Entry 3UTA (X-ray diffraction, 2.07 A resolution); this record covers chains E and J of the 10 polymer chains in the assembly.

Chain E:
Molecule: Histone H3.2
Source organism: Xenopus laevis
UniProtKB: P84233 (H32_XENLA); residues 1-135 here correspond to UniProt positions 2-136 (UniProt number = residue number + 1)
Chain sequence (135 residues; row label = number of the first residue in the row):
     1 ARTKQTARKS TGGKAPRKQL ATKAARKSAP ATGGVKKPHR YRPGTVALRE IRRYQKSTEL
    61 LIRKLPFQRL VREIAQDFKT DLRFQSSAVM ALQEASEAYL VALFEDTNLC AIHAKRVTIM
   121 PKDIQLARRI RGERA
Not modelled in the structure: 1-37, 135
Metal / ion sites: Mn2+ near Asp77 (its only coordinating residue here)
UniProt features mapped onto this chain:
  - modified residue: Arg2 (Asymmetric dimethylarginine), Thr3 (Phosphothreonine), Lys4 (Allysine), Gln5 (5-glutamyl dopamine), Thr6 (Phosphothreonine), Arg8 (Citrulline), Lys9 (N6,N6,N6-trimethyllysine), Ser10 (ADP-ribosylserine), Thr11 (Phosphothreonine), Lys14 (N6-(2-hydroxyisobutyryl)lysine), Arg17 (Asymmetric dimethylarginine), Lys18 (N6-(2-hydroxyisobutyryl)lysine), Lys23 (N6-(2-hydroxyisobutyryl)lysine), Arg26 (Citrulline), Lys27 (N6,N6,N6-trimethyllysine), Ser28 (ADP-ribosylserine), Lys36 (N6,N6,N6-trimethyllysine), Lys37 (N6-methyllysine), Tyr41 (Phosphotyrosine), Lys56 (N6,N6,N6-trimethyllysine) and 8 more in UniProt
  - lipidation: Cys110 (S-palmitoyl cysteine)

Chain J:
Molecule: 145-nt DNA strand
Sequence (145 nucleotides; each row starts with the number of its first residue; numbers below 1 keep their minus sign (DA-72 is residue -72)):
   -72 ATCAATATCC ACCTGCAGAT ACTACCAAAA GTGTATTTGG AAACTGCTCC ATCAATTTAA
   -12 ATGTTCAGCT GATTCAGCTG AACATTTAAA TTGATGGAGC AGTTTCCAAA TACACTTTTG
    48 GTAGTATCTG CAGGTGGATA TTGAT
Metal / ion sites: Mn2+ site 1 near DG-55 (its only coordinating residue here); Mn2+ site 2 near DG7 (its only coordinating residue here); Mn2+ site 3 near DG26 (its only coordinating residue here); Mn2+ site 4 near DG47 (its only coordinating residue here); Mn2+ site 5 near DG60 (its only coordinating residue here); Mn2+ site 6 near DG63 (its only coordinating residue here)

Chain E / chain J interface:
Contacting residue pairs (25; chain E residue first):
  Arg40(E) - DG70(J)  sugar contact
  Tyr41(E) - DT69(J)  phosphate contact
  Tyr41(E) - DG70(J)  phosphate contact
  Arg42(E) - DG-5(J)  salt bridge to the phosphate
  Arg42(E) - DG70(J)  salt bridge to the phosphate
  Pro43(E) - DA-6(J)  phosphate contact
  Pro43(E) - DG-5(J)  sugar contact
  Thr45(E) - DT69(J)  phosphate contact
  Thr45(E) - DG70(J)  hydrogen bond to the phosphate
  Arg63(E) - DT-15(J)  phosphate contact
  Arg63(E) - DA-14(J)  salt bridge to the phosphate
  Arg72(E) - DC-23(J)  salt bridge to the phosphate
  Arg83(E) - DT-25(J)  base contact
  Arg83(E) - DC-24(J)  hydrogen bond to the sugar
  Arg83(E) - DC-23(J)  phosphate contact
  Phe84(E) - DC-24(J)  sugar contact
  Phe84(E) - DC-23(J)  hydrogen bond to the phosphate
  Gln85(E) - DC-24(J)  phosphate contact
  Arg116(E) - DT-3(J)  phosphate contact
  Arg116(E) - DG-2(J)  phosphate contact
  Val117(E) - DC-4(J)  phosphate contact
  Val117(E) - DT-3(J)  hydrogen bond to the phosphate
  Thr118(E) - DC-4(J)  hydrogen bond to the phosphate
  Thr118(E) - DT-3(J)  hydrogen bond to the phosphate
  Met120(E) - DG-2(J)  phosphate contact
Also at the interface, not in a pair above, chain E (17 interface residues in all): His39, Ser86, Lys115
Also at the interface, not in a pair above, chain J (14 interface residues in all): DT-8, DA71

Summary:
17 residues of chain E face 14 of chain J across their interface; the contacts include 6 hydrogen bonds and 4
salt bridges. Among the polar pairs are Arg83(E)-DC-24(J), Thr45(E)-DG70(J) and Phe84(E)-DC-23(J).
Chain E is Histone H3.2 (Xenopus laevis) and chain J is a 145-nt DNA strand; the structure, Crystal Structure
of Nucleosome Core Particle Assembled with an Alpha-Satellite Sequence Containing Two TTAAA elements
(NCP-TA2), was determined by X-ray diffraction (same publication as 3UT9 and 3UTB).
